PDB entry 3LHA | X-ray diffraction, 2.80 A resolution | chain A

== Chain A ==
Name: Vacuolar protein sorting-associated protein 26B
Organism: Mus musculus
UniProtKB: Q8C0E2 (VP26B_MOUSE); residue numbers follow UniProt; this construct covers 7-336
Sequence (340 residues; row label = number of the first residue in the row; numbers below 1 keep their minus sign (Met-3 is residue -3)):
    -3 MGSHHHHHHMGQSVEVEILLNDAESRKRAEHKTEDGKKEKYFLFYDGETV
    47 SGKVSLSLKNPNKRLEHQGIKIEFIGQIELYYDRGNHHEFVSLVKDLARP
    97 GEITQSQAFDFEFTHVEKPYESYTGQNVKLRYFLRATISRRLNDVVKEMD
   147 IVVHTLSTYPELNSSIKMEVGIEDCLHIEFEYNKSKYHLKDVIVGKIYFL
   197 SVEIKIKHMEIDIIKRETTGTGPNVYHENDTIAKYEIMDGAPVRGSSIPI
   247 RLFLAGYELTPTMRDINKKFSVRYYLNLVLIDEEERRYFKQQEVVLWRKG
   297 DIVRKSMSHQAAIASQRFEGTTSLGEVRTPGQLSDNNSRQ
Not modelled in the structure: -3 to 8, 157-159, 239-241, 298-336
Sequence notes: expression tag (-3 to 6); engineered mutation Ser197 (Leu in Q8C0E2), Glu199 (Arg in Q8C0E2), Ser242 (Glu in Q8C0E2)
UniProt features mapped onto this chain:
  - modified residue (Phosphoserine): Ser302, Ser304, Ser319
  - mutagenesis: Asp42 (D42A: Disrupts interaction with SNX27), Leu152 (L152A: Disrupts interaction with SNX27), Ile233 to Met234 (Disrupts interaction with VPS35:VPS29 dimer; no endosomal localization), Pro245 (P245S: Disrupts interaction with VPS35:VPS29 dimer; no endosomal localization; when associated with S-247), Arg247 (R247S: Disrupts interaction with VPS35:VPS29 dimer; no endosomal localization; when associated with S-245)

== In short ==
From UniProt: 6 mutagenesis sites.
Chain A is Vacuolar protein sorting-associated protein 26B (Mus musculus); the structure, Crystal structure of
mouse VPS26B(R240S/G241A/E242S) in spacegroup P41 21 2, was determined by X-ray diffraction (same publication
as 3LH8 and 3LH9).
